1BC8 - chains B and C of the 3 polymer chains in the assembly; structure by X-ray diffraction, 1.93 A resolution.

== Chain B ==
Molecule: 10-nt DNA strand
Sequence (10 nucleotides; each row starts with the number of its first residue):
    11 AACTTCCGGT
Ion coordination: Zn2+ near DG18 (its only coordinating residue here)

== Chain C ==
Molecule: Protein (sap-1 ets domain)
Source organism: Homo sapiens
Notes: fragment: ets domain, residues 1-93
UniProt: P28324 (ELK4_HUMAN); residue numbers follow UniProt; this construct covers 1-93
Amino-acid sequence (93 residues; numbered 1 to 93; the number before each row is that of its first residue):
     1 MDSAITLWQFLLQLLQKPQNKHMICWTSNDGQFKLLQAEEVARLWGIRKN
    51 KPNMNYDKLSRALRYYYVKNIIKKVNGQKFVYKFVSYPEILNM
Ion coordination: Zn2+ near Glu89 (its only coordinating residue here)
Curated features (UniProtKB/Swiss-Prot):
  - DNA-binding region: Ile5 to Val85 (ETS)

== Interface between chain B and chain C ==
Residue-residue contacts - 15 pairs, chain B then chain C:
  DA12(B) with Lys69(C), salt bridge to the phosphate
  DC13(B) with Thr6(C), hydrogen bond to the phosphate; Leu7(C), hydrogen bond to the phosphate; Lys49(C), hydrogen bond to the phosphate; Ala62(C), sugar contact; Tyr66(C), hydrogen bond to the phosphate
  DT14(B) with Trp45(C), hydrogen bond to the phosphate; Lys49(C), salt bridge to the phosphate; Lys51(C), phosphate contact; Met54(C), phosphate contact; Tyr65(C), base contact
  DT15(B) with Met54(C), phosphate contact; Lys58(C), salt bridge to the phosphate; Arg61(C), base contact
  DC16(B) with Arg61(C), base contact
Also at the interface, not in a pair above, chain C (14 interface residues in all): Trp8, Asn53

== Overview ==
5 residues of chain B and 14 residues of chain C are in contact; the contacts include 5 hydrogen bonds and 3
salt bridges. Polar pairs include DC13(B)-Thr6(C), DC13(B)-Leu7(C) and DC13(B)-Lys49(C). Curated annotation
(UniProt) lists a DNA-binding region on chain C.
Here chain B is a 10-nt DNA strand and chain C is Protein (sap-1 ets domain) (Homo sapiens). Entry 1BC8
(Structures of sap-1 bound to DNA sequences from the E74 and C-fos promoters provide insights into ...) was
determined by X-ray diffraction together with 1BC7 from the same study.
